PDB entry 6MMG | electron microscopy, 6.23 A resolution (low resolution: residue-level contacts below are approximate; hydrogen-bond / salt-bridge calls are withheld) | chains B and D of the 4 polymer chains in the assembly

# Chain B (and D)
Molecule: Glutamate receptor ionotropic, NMDA 2A
Source organism: Rattus norvegicus
Notes: chain D of this document is another copy of the same molecule, construct and numbering; everything in this record applies to it too
Reference sequence: Q00959 (NMDE1_RAT); residues 1-837 here = UniProt positions 1-837
Sequence (837 residues; row label = number of the first residue in the row):
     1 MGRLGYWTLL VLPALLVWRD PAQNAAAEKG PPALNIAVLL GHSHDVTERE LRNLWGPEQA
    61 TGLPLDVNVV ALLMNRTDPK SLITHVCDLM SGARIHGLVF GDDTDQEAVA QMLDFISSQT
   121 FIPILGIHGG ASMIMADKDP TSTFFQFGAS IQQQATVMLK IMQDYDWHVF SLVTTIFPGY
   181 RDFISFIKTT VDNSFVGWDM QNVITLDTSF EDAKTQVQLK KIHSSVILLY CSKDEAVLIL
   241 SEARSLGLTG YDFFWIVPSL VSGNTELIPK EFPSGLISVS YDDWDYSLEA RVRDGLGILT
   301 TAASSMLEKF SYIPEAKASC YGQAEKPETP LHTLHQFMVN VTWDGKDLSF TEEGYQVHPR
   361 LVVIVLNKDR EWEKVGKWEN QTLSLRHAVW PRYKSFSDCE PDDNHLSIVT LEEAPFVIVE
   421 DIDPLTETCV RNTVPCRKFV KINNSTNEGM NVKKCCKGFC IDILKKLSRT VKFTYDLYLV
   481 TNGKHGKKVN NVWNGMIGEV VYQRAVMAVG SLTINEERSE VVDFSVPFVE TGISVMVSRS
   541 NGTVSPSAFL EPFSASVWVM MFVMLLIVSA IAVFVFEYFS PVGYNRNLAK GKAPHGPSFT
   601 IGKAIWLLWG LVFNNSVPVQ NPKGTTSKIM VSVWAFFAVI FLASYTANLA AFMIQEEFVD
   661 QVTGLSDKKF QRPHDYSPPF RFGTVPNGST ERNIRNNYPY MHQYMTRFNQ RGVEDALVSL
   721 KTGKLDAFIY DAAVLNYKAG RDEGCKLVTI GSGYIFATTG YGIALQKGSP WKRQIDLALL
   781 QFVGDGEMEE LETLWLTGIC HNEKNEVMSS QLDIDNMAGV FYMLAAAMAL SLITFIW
Not modelled in the structure: 1-33, 539-554, 580-597, 619-620, 801-808 (chain D: 1-33, 539-554, 580-597, 801-809)
Sequence notes: conflict T758 (Ser in Q00959)
Disulfide bonds: C87-C320, C429-C455, C745-C800
Covalently attached groups: N-acetylglucosamine (NAG) linked to N75, N340, N380, N443, N444, N687
Reported in the primary citation:
  - post-translational modification sites: N687

# How chain B and chain D interact
Contacting residue pairs - 15 pairs, chain B then chain D:
  E211(B) - S245(D)
  D212(B) - K220(D)
  D212(B) - S245(D)
  D212(B) - L246(D)
  A213(B) - R244(D)
  A213(B) - S245(D)
  A213(B) - L246(D)
  A213(B) - G247(D)
  Q216(B) - K220(D)
  Q216(B) - L246(D)
  K220(B) - I222(D)
  K220(B) - L248(D)
  E242(B) - K220(D)
  S245(B) - K220(D)
  L246(B) - K220(D)
Other interface residues (no listed pair), chain B (9 interface residues in all): V217
Other interface residues (no listed pair), chain D (10 interface residues in all): Q216, V217, H223

# Overview
Chain B and chain D form an interface of 9 and 10 residues respectively. N-acetylglucosamine is covalently
linked to N75(B), N340(B), N380(B), N443(B), N444(B) and N687(B). From the paper: a modification site at
N687(B).
Chain B and chain D are both Glutamate receptor ionotropic, NMDA 2A (Rattus norvegicus); the structure,
Diheteromeric NMDA receptor GluN1/GluN2A in the '2-Knuckle-Symmetric' conformation, in complex with glycine
and glutamate, in the ..., was determined by electron microscopy together with 6MM9, 6MMA, 6MMB, 6MMH, 6MMI,
6MMJ and 12 further entries from the same study.
